8KD1 - chains E and J of the 11 polymer chains in the assembly; structure by electron microscopy, 3.20 A resolution.

[Chain E]
Molecule: Histone H3.1
Organism: Homo sapiens
Reference sequence: P68431 (H31_HUMAN); residues 0-135 here correspond to UniProt positions 1-136 (UniProt number = residue number + 1)
Sequence (139 residues; numbered -3 to 135; the number before each row is that of its first residue; numbers below 1 keep their minus sign (Gly-3 is residue -3)):
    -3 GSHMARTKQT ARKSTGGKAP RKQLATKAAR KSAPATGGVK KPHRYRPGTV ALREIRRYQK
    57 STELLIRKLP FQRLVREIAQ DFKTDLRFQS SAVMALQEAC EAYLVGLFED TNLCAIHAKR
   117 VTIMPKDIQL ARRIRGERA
Unresolved in the structure: -3 to 37
Sequence notes: expression tag (-3 to -1)
UniProt features mapped onto this chain:
  - modified residue: Arg2 (Asymmetric dimethylarginine), Thr3 (Phosphothreonine), Lys4 (Allysine), Gln5 (5-glutamyl dopamine), Thr6 (Phosphothreonine), Arg8 (Citrulline), Lys9 (N6,N6,N6-trimethyllysine), Ser10 (ADP-ribosylserine), Thr11 (Phosphothreonine), Lys14 (N6-(2-hydroxyisobutyryl)lysine), Arg17 (Asymmetric dimethylarginine), Lys18 (N6-(2-hydroxyisobutyryl)lysine), Lys23 (N6-(2-hydroxyisobutyryl)lysine), Arg26 (Citrulline), Lys27 (N6,N6,N6-trimethyllysine), Ser28 (ADP-ribosylserine), Lys36 (N6,N6,N6-trimethyllysine), Lys37 (N6-methyllysine), Tyr41 (Phosphotyrosine), Lys56 (N6,N6,N6-trimethyllysine) and 8 more in UniProt
  - lipidation: Lys18 (N6-decanoyllysine)

[Chain J]
Molecule: 193-nt DNA strand
Organism: synthetic construct
Sequence (193 nucleotides; numbered -96 to 96; the number before each row is that of its first residue; numbers below 1 keep their minus sign (DA-96 is residue -96)):
   -96 ATCACGTAAT ATTGGCCAGC TAGGATCACA ATCCCGGTGC CGAGGCCGCT CAATTGGTCG
   -36 TAGACAGCTC TAGCACCGCT TAAACGCACG TACGGATTCC GTACGTGCGT TTAAGCGGTG
    24 CTAGAGCTGT CTACGACCAA TTGAGCGGCC TCGGCACCGG GATTGTGATC CTAGCTGGCC
    84 AATATTACGT GAT
Unresolved in the structure: -96 to -87, 87-96

[Chain E / chain J interface]
Contacting residue pairs - 22 pairs, chain E then chain J:
  Pro38(E) - DA71(J)  sugar contact
  His39(E) - DG70(J)  sugar contact
  Arg40(E) - DG70(J)  phosphate contact
  Arg40(E) - DA71(J)  phosphate contact
  Tyr41(E) - DG70(J)  sugar contact
  Arg42(E) - DA-5(J)  salt bridge to the phosphate
  Arg42(E) - DG70(J)  hydrogen bond to the phosphate
  Pro43(E) - DA-5(J)  sugar contact
  Thr45(E) - DT69(J)  phosphate contact
  Thr45(E) - DG70(J)  hydrogen bond to the phosphate
  Arg72(E) - DC-23(J)  salt bridge to the phosphate
  Arg83(E) - DG-24(J)  phosphate contact
  Arg83(E) - DC-23(J)  phosphate contact
  Phe84(E) - DG-24(J)  phosphate contact
  Phe84(E) - DC-23(J)  hydrogen bond to the phosphate
  Gln85(E) - DG-24(J)  phosphate contact
  Ser86(E) - DG-24(J)  phosphate contact
  Arg116(E) - DG-3(J)  phosphate contact
  Arg116(E) - DG-2(J)  salt bridge to the phosphate
  Val117(E) - DG-3(J)  hydrogen bond to the phosphate
  Thr118(E) - DG-3(J)  hydrogen bond to the phosphate
  Met120(E) - DG-2(J)  phosphate contact
Other interface residues (no listed pair), chain E (20 interface residues in all): Arg63, Leu82, Lys115, Lys122
Other interface residues (no listed pair), chain J (14 interface residues in all): DA-14, DA-13, DC-8, DT-6, DC-4, DT72

[In short]
Chain E and chain J form an interface of 20 and 14 residues respectively; the contacts include 5 hydrogen
bonds and 3 salt bridges. Polar pairs include Arg42(E)-DG70(J), Thr45(E)-DG70(J) and Phe84(E)-DC-23(J).
Chain E is Histone H3.1 (Homo sapiens) and chain J is a 193-nt DNA strand (synthetic construct); the
structure, Structure of nucleosome complexed with one DEK molecule, was determined by electron microscopy,
deposited together with 8KE0 and 8KCY.
